8YX5 - chain A; structure by X-ray diffraction, 1.74 A resolution.

== Chain A ==
Protein: Papain-like protease nsp3
From: Severe acute respiratory syndrome coronavirus 2
Notes: EC 3.4.19.12, 3.4.22.-
Reference sequence: P0DTD1 (R1AB_SARS2); residues 1-315 here correspond to UniProt positions 1564-1878 (UniProt number = residue number + 1563)
Amino-acid sequence (316 residues; row label = number of the first residue in the row; numbering starts at 0):
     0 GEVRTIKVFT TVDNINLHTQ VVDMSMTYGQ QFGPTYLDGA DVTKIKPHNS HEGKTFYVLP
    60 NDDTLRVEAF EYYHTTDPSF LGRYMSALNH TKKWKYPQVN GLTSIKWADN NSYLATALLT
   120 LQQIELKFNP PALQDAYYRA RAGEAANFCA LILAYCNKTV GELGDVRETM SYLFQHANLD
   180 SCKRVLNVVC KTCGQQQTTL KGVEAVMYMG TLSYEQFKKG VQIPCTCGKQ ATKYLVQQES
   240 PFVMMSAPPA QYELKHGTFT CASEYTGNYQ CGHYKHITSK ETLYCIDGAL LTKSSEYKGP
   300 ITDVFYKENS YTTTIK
Unresolved in the structure: 189-192, 224-227, 315
Sequence notes: expression tag (0); engineered mutation Ser-111 (Cys1674 in P0DTD1)
Ligand contacts: A1LZ8 (5-[(1R,5S)-3,6-diazabicyclo[3.1.1]heptan-3-yl]-2-methyl-N-[1-(1-methyl-2-oxidanylidene-benzo[cd]indol-6-yl)cyclopropyl]benzamide): Lys-157, Leu-162, Gly-163, Asp-164, Glu-167, Met-208, Pro-247, Pro-248, Tyr-264, Asn-267, Tyr-268, Gln-269, Tyr-273, Thr-301
UniProt features mapped onto this chain:
  - zinc finger: Cys-189 to Cys-226 (C4-type)
  - active site (For PL-PRO activity): His-272, Asp-286
  - binding site (Zn(2+)): Cys-189, Cys-192, Cys-224, Cys-226
What the authors report for this chain:
  - binding site for A1LZ8: Asp-164, Glu-167, Pro-247, Pro-248, Tyr-264, Tyr-268

== Summary ==
Chain A binds compound A1LZ8. Curated annotation (UniProt) lists active-site residues His-272 and Asp-286 and
4 Zn2+-binding residues. From the paper: a binding site for A1LZ8 at Asp-164, Glu-167 and Pro-247 among
others.
Chain A is Papain-like protease nsp3 (Severe acute respiratory syndrome coronavirus 2); the structure, Crystal
Structure of SARS CoV-2 Papain-like Protease PLpro-C111S in Complex with GZNL-P35, was determined by X-ray
diffraction together with 8YX2, 8YX3 and 8YX4 from the same study.
